Entry 3N8X (X-ray diffraction, 2.75 A resolution); this record covers chains A and B.

[Chain A (and B)]
Name: Prostaglandin G/H synthase 1
From: Ovis aries
Notes: EC 1.14.99.1; chain B of this document is another copy of the same molecule, construct and numbering; everything in this record applies to it too
UniProtKB: P05979 (PGH1_SHEEP); numbering as in UniProt (aligned over 32-584)
Sequence (553 residues; row label = number of the first residue in the row):
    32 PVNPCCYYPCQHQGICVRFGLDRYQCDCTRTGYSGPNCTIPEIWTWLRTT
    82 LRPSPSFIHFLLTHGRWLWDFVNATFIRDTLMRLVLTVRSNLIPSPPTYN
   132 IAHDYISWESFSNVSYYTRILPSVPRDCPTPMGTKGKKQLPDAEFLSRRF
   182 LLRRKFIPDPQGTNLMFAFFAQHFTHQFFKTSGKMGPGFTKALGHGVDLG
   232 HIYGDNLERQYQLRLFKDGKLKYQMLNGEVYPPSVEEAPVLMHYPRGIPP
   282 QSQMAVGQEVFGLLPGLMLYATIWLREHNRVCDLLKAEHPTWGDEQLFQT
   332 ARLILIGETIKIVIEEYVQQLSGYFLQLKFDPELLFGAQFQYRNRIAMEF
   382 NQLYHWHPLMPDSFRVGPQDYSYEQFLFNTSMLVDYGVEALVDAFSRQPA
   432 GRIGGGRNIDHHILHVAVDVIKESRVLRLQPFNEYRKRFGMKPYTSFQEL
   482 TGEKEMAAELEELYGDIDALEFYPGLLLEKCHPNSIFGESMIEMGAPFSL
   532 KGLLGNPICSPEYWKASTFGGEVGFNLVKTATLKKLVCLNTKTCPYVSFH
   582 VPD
Disulfides: Cys36-Cys47, Cys37-Cys159, Cys41-Cys57, Cys59-Cys69, Cys569-Cys575
Glycans and other covalent adducts: N-acetylglucosamine (NAG) linked to Asn68, Asn410; glycan linked to Asn144
Differences from the reference sequence: conflict Leu92 (Met in P05979)
Ion coordination: heme Fe near His388 (its only coordinating residue here)
Ligand contacts:
  - heme (HEM): Tyr148, Ala199, Ala202, Gln203, Thr206, His207, Phe210, Lys211, Thr212, Leu295, Asn382, Tyr385, His386, Trp387, His388, Leu390, Met391, Tyr404, Leu408, Ile444, His446, Val447, Asp450
  - 4-nitro-2-phenoxymethanesulfonanilide (NIM): His90, Val116, Arg120, Gln192, Val349, Leu352, Ser353, Tyr355, Leu359, Leu384, Tyr385, Trp387, Ile517, Phe518, Met522, Ile523, Gly526, Ala527, Ser530, Leu531
Curated features (UniProtKB/Swiss-Prot):
  - active site: His207 (Proton acceptor), Tyr385 (For cyclooxygenase activity)
  - binding site (heme b): His388
  - site: Asn104 (Not glycosylated), Ser530 (Aspirin-acetylated serine)
  - glycosylation (N-linked (GlcNAc...) asparagine): Asn68, Asn144, Asn410
  - natural variant: Gly164 (D164G: this construct carries the variant), Glu520 (E520K; E520Q)
  - mutagenesis: Tyr385 (Y385F: Abolishes cyclooxygenase activity)
What the authors report for this chain:
  - binding site for 4-nitro-2-phenoxymethanesulfonanilide: Arg120, Tyr355, Ile523, Ser530
  - conformationally variable residues (side-chain flip): Ile523
  - catalytic residues: Tyr385 (citing earlier work)

[Interface between chain A and chain B]
Contacting residue pairs - 102 pairs, chain A then chain B:
  Ile46(A) - Lys546(B)
  Ile46(A) - Ser548(B)
  Val48(A) - His320(B)
  Arg49(A) - His320(B)  hydrogen bond (backbone-side chain)
  Arg49(A) - Thr322(B)
  Phe50(A) - Glu319(B)
  Phe50(A) - His320(B)
  Gly51(A) - Glu319(B)  hydrogen bond (backbone-backbone)
  Gly51(A) - Pro321(B)
  Gly51(A) - Thr322(B)
  Leu52(A) - Thr322(B)
  Asp58(A) - Lys546(B)
  Asp58(A) - Ala547(B)  hydrogen bond (side chain-backbone)
  Asp58(A) - Ser548(B)  hydrogen bond (side chain-backbone)
  Arg61(A) - Phe367(B)
  Arg61(A) - Pro542(B)  hydrogen bond (side chain-backbone)
  Arg61(A) - Trp545(B)  hydrogen bond (side chain-backbone)
  Arg61(A) - Lys546(B)
  Pro125(A) - Glu543(B)
  Ser126(A) - Glu543(B)
  Pro127(A) - Pro538(B)  hydrophobic
  Pro127(A) - Ser541(B)
  Pro127(A) - Glu543(B)
  Pro127(A) - Tyr544(B)  hydrophobic
  Pro128(A) - Tyr544(B)  hydrogen bond (backbone-side chain)
  Thr129(A) - Glu543(B)
  His134(A) - Glu326(B)
  His134(A) - Gln330(B)
  Tyr136(A) - Glu326(B)
  Tyr136(A) - Gln327(B)  hydrogen bond (side chain-backbone)
  Tyr136(A) - Gln330(B)
  Ile137(A) - Leu334(B)
  Ile137(A) - Tyr544(B)  hydrophobic
  Ile137(A) - Thr549(B)
  Ser138(A) - Gln330(B)
  Trp139(A) - Asp229(B)
  Trp139(A) - Arg333(B)
  Trp139(A) - Ile337(B)  hydrophobic
  Trp139(A) - Asn537(B)
  Trp139(A) - Pro538(B)  hydrophobic
  Glu140(A) - Leu238(B)
  Glu140(A) - Gln330(B)
  Phe142(A) - Pro538(B)  hydrophobic
  Phe142(A) - Tyr544(B)
  Asp229(A) - Trp139(B)
  Leu238(A) - Glu140(B)
  Glu319(A) - Phe50(B)
  Glu319(A) - Gly51(B)  hydrogen bond (backbone-backbone)
  His320(A) - Val48(B)
  His320(A) - Arg49(B)  hydrogen bond (side chain-backbone)
  His320(A) - Phe50(B)
  Pro321(A) - Gly51(B)
  Thr322(A) - Arg49(B)
  Thr322(A) - Gly51(B)
  Thr322(A) - Leu52(B)
  Glu326(A) - His134(B)  salt bridge
  Glu326(A) - Tyr136(B)
  Gln327(A) - Tyr136(B)  hydrogen bond (backbone-side chain)
  Gln330(A) - His134(B)
  Gln330(A) - Ser138(B)
  Gln330(A) - Trp139(B)
  Gln330(A) - Glu140(B)  hydrogen bond (side chain-backbone)
  Arg333(A) - Trp139(B)
  Leu334(A) - Ile137(B)
  Leu334(A) - Ser138(B)
  Ile337(A) - Trp139(B)  hydrophobic
  Phe367(A) - Arg61(B)
  Phe367(A) - Gln370(B)  hydrogen bond (backbone-side chain)
  Gly368(A) - Gln370(B)
  Ala369(A) - Gln370(B)
  Gln370(A) - Phe367(B)  hydrogen bond (side chain-backbone)
  Gln370(A) - Gly368(B)
  Gln370(A) - Ala369(B)  hydrogen bond (side chain-backbone)
  Gln370(A) - Gln370(B)
  Phe371(A) - Gln372(B)  hydrogen bond (backbone-side chain)
  Gln372(A) - Phe371(B)  hydrogen bond (side chain-backbone)
  Gln372(A) - Tyr373(B)  hydrogen bond (side chain-backbone)
  Tyr373(A) - Gln372(B)  hydrogen bond (backbone-side chain)
  Tyr373(A) - Arg374(B)
  Arg374(A) - Tyr373(B)  hydrogen bond (side chain-backbone)
  Arg374(A) - Arg374(B)
  Asn537(A) - Trp139(B)
  Pro538(A) - Trp139(B)  hydrophobic
  Pro538(A) - Phe142(B)  hydrophobic
  Ser541(A) - Pro127(B)
  Pro542(A) - Arg61(B)  hydrogen bond (backbone-side chain)
  Glu543(A) - Pro125(B)
  Glu543(A) - Pro127(B)
  Glu543(A) - Thr129(B)
  Tyr544(A) - Pro127(B)  hydrophobic
  Tyr544(A) - Pro128(B)  hydrogen bond (side chain-backbone)
  Tyr544(A) - Ile137(B)  hydrophobic
  Tyr544(A) - Phe142(B)
  Trp545(A) - Arg61(B)  hydrogen bond (backbone-side chain)
  Lys546(A) - Asp58(B)
  Lys546(A) - Thr60(B)
  Lys546(A) - Arg61(B)
  Ala547(A) - Asp58(B)
  Ser548(A) - Ile46(B)
  Ser548(A) - Asp58(B)  hydrogen bond
  Thr549(A) - Ile137(B)
  Gly551(A) - Phe50(B)
Interface residues without a listed pair, chain A (57 interface residues in all): Thr60, Val228, Trp323, Ile539, Gly552
Interface residues without a listed pair, chain B (57 interface residues in all): Ser126, Asn144, Val228, Trp323, Leu366, Gly552

[Summary]
Chain A and chain B each contribute 57 residues to their interface; the contacts include 24 hydrogen bonds and
1 salt bridge. Polar pairs include Glu326(A)-His134(B), Arg49(A)-His320(B) and Asp58(A)-Ala547(B). Ligands of
chain A: heme and 4-nitro-2-phenoxymethanesulfonanilide. From the paper: the catalytic residue Tyr385(A); a
binding site for 4-nitro-2-phenoxymethanesulfonanilide at Arg120(A), Tyr355(A) and Ile523(A) among others.
Chain A and chain B are both Prostaglandin G/H synthase 1 (Ovis aries); the structure, Crystal Structure of
Cyclooxygenase-1 in Complex with Nimesulide, was determined by X-ray diffraction together with 3N8V, 3N8W,
3N8Y and 3N8Z from the same study.
